PDB entry 7RE8 | X-ray diffraction, 2.82 A resolution | chains A and C of the 3 polymer chains in the assembly

Chain A:
Molecule: MHC class I antigen, A-2 alpha chain
From: Homo sapiens
UniProt: A0A5B8RNS7 (A0A5B8RNS7_HUMAN); residues 2-276 here correspond to UniProt positions 25-299 (UniProt number = residue number + 23)
Sequence (276 residues; each row starts with the number of its first residue):
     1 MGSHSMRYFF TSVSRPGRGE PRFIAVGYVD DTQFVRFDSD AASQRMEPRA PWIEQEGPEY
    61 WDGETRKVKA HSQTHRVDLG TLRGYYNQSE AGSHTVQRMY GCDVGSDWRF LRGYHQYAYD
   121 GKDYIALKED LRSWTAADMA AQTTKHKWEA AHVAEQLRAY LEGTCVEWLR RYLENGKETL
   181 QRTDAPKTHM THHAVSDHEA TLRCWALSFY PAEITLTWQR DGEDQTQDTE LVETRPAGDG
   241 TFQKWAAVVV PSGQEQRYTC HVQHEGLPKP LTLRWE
Not modelled in the structure: 1
Sequence notes: initiating methionine (1)
Cystine bridges: C102-C165, C204-C260

Chain C:
Molecule: Phe-met-asn-lys-phe-ile-tyr-glu-ile
Sequence (9 residues; row label = number of the first residue in the row):
     1 FMNKFIYEI

Interface between chain A and chain C:
Contacting residue pairs (47):
  M6(A) - F1(C)
  Y8(A) - F1(C)  hydrogen bond (side chain-backbone)
  Y8(A) - M2(C)  hydrophobic
  F10(A) - M2(C)  hydrophobic
  M46(A) - M2(C)  hydrophobic
  E64(A) - F1(C)
  E64(A) - M2(C)  hydrogen bond (side chain-backbone)
  K67(A) - F1(C)
  K67(A) - M2(C)  hydrogen bond (side chain-backbone)
  K67(A) - N3(C)
  K67(A) - K4(C)
  V68(A) - M2(C)  hydrophobic
  H71(A) - M2(C)
  H71(A) - N3(C)
  H71(A) - I6(C)
  T74(A) - I6(C)
  T74(A) - Y7(C)
  T74(A) - E8(C)
  V77(A) - E8(C)
  D78(A) - E8(C)
  D78(A) - I9(C)  hydrogen bond (side chain-backbone)
  T81(A) - I9(C)
  L82(A) - I9(C)  hydrophobic
  Y85(A) - I9(C)
  R98(A) - I6(C)
  Y100(A) - M2(C)
  Y100(A) - N3(C)  hydrogen bond (side chain-backbone)
  Y117(A) - I9(C)
  Y124(A) - I9(C)  hydrophobic
  T144(A) - I9(C)  hydrogen bond (side chain-backbone)
  K147(A) - Y7(C)
  K147(A) - E8(C)  salt bridge
  K147(A) - I9(C)
  W148(A) - Y7(C)
  W148(A) - E8(C)  hydrogen bond (side chain-backbone)
  W148(A) - I9(C)  hydrophobic
  A151(A) - Y7(C)  hydrophobic
  V153(A) - Y7(C)  hydrophobic
  Q156(A) - N3(C)  hydrogen bond
  Q156(A) - F5(C)
  L157(A) - N3(C)
  Y160(A) - F1(C)  hydrogen bond (side chain-backbone)
  Y160(A) - M2(C)
  Y160(A) - N3(C)
  T164(A) - F1(C)
  W168(A) - F1(C)  hydrophobic
  Y172(A) - F1(C)  hydrogen bond (side chain-backbone)
Interface residues without a listed pair, chain A (32 interface residues in all): Y60, A70, I125

In short:
The interface between chain A and chain C involves 32 residues on one side and 9 on the other, with 10
hydrogen bonds and 1 salt bridge. Polar contacts include K147(A)-E8(C), Y8(A)-F1(C) and E64(A)-M2(C).
Here chain A is MHC class I antigen, A-2 alpha chain (Homo sapiens) and chain C is
Phe-met-asn-lys-phe-ile-tyr-glu-ile. Entry 7RE8 (Class I MHC (HLA-A*02) presenting alpha fetoprotein peptide
(AFP)) was determined by X-ray diffraction, deposited together with 7RE7 and 7RE9.
